Entry 4JV5 (X-ray diffraction, 3.16 A resolution); this record covers chains A and O of the 23 polymer chains in the assembly.

# Chain A
Molecule: 16S ribosomal RNA
From: Thermus thermophilus
Sequence (1517 nucleotides; each row starts with the number of its first residue; note: 44 numbers in that range are skipped by the numbering (no residue carries them; nothing is unmodelled there); a row labelled like 189A-189L holds insertion residues (189A, then the next letters in order)):
     5 UGGAGAGUUU GAUCCUGGCU CAGGGUGAAC GCUGGCGGCG UGCCUAAGAC AUGCAAGUCG
    65 UGCGGGCCG
    76 CGGGAUUUU
    88 ACUCCG
    96 UGGUCAGCGG CGGACGGGUG AGUAACGCGU GGGU
  129A G
   130 ACCUACCCGG AAGAGGGGGA CAACCCGGGG AAACUCGGGC UAAUCCCCCA UGUGGACCCG
189A-189L CCCCUUGGGGUG
   190 UGUCCAAAGG GCUUU
   216 GCCCGCUUCC GGAUGGGCCC GCGUCCCAUC AGCUAGUUGG UGGGGUAAUG GCCCACCAAG
   276 GCGACGACGG GUAGCCGGUC UGAGAGGAUG GCCGGCCACA GGGGCACUGA GACACGGGCC
   336 CCACUCCUAC GGGAGGCAGC AGUUAGGAAU CUUCCGCAAU GGGCGCAAGC CUGACGGAGC
   396 GACGCCGCUU GGAGGAAGAA GCCCUUCGGG GUGUAAACUC CUGA
   441 ACCCGGGACG AAACCCCC
   460 GA
   470 CGAGGGGA
   479 CUGACGGUAC CGGGGUAA
   498 UAGCGCCGGC CAACUCCGUG CCAGCAGCCG CGGUAAUACG GAGGGCGCGA GCGUUACCCG
   558 GAUUCACUGG GCGUAAAGGG CGUGUAGGCG GCCUGGGGCG UCCCAUGUGA AAGACCACGG
   618 CUCAACCGUG GGGGAGCGUG GGAUACGCUC AGGCUAGACG GUGGGAGAGG GUGGUGGAAU
   678 UCCCGGAGUA GCGGUGAAAU GCGCAGAUAC CGGGAGGAAC GCCGAUGGCG AAGGCAGCCA
   738 CCUGGUCCAC CCGUGACGCU GAGGCGCGAA AGCGUGGGGA GCAAACCGGA UUAGAUACCC
   798 GGGUAGUCCA CGCCCUAAAC GAUGCGCGCU AGGUCUCUGG GUCU
   848 CCUGGGGGCC GAAGCUAACG CGUUAAGCGC GCCGCCUGGG GAGUACGGCC GCAAGGCUGA
   908 AACUCAAAGG AAUUGACGGG GGCCCGCACA AGCGGUGGAG CAUGUGGUUU AAUUCGAAGC
   968 AACGCGAAGA ACCUUACCAG GCCUUGACAU GCUA
 1001A G
  1002 GGAACCCGGG UGAAAGCCUG GGGUGCCCC
1030A-1030D GCGA
  1031 GGGGAGCCCU AGCACAGGUG CUGCAUGGCC GUCGUCAGCU CGUGCCGUGA GGUGUUGGGU
  1091 UAAGUCCCGC AACGAGCGCA ACCCCCGCCG UUAGUUGCCA GCGGUUCGGC CGGGCACUCU
  1151 AACGGGACUG CCCGCG
  1168 AAAGCGGGAG GAAGGAGGGG ACGACGUCUG GUCAGCAUGG CCCUUACGGC CUGGGCGACA
  1228 CACGUGCUAC AAUGCCCACU ACAAAGCGAU GCCACCCGGC AACGGGGAGC UAAUCGCAAA
  1288 AAGGUGGGCC CAGUUCGGAU UGGGGUCUGC AACCCGACCC CAUGAAGCCG GAAUCGCUAG
  1348 UAAUCGCGGA UCAGCC
 1363A A
  1364 UGCCGCGGUG AAUACGUUCC CGGGCCUUGU ACACACCGCC CGUCACGCCA UGGGAGCGGG
  1424 CUCUACCCGA AGUCGCCGG
1442A-1442B GA
  1443 GCCUA
  1452 C
  1456 GGGCAGGCGC CGAGGGUAGG GCCCGUGACU GGGGCGAAGU CGUAACAAGG UAGCUGUACC
  1516 GGAAGGUGCG GCUGGAUCAC CUCCUUUCU
Disordered / not traced: 1534-1539
Sequence notes: conflict A80 (G131378 in 55771382)
Bound ions: Mg2+ site 1: C518, G530 (shared with 1 residue of chain L; 1 residue of chain X); Mg2+ site 2 near U560 (its only coordinating residue here); Mg2+ site 3 near C578 (its only coordinating residue here); Mg2+ site 4 near A768 (its only coordinating residue here); Mg2+ site 5: C866, G1079; Mg2+ site 6 near G903 (its only coordinating residue here); Mg2+ site 7 near G1224 (its only coordinating residue here)
From the paper describing this entry:
  - conformationally variable residues (side-chain flip): A1493

# Chain O
Molecule: 30S ribosomal protein S15
From: Thermus thermophilus
UniProt: Q5SJ76 (RS15_THET8); residues 2-89 here = UniProt positions 2-89
Sequence (88 residues; row label = number of the first residue in the row):
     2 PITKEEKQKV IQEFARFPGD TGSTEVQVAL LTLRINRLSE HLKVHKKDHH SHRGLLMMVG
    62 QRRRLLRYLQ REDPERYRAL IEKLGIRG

# Chain A / chain O interface
Pairs across the interface - 70 pairs, chain A then chain O:
  G579(A) - Arg54(O)  hydrogen bond to the phosphate
  U580(A) - Arg54(O)  salt bridge to the phosphate
  U580(A) - Leu57(O)  sugar contact
  U580(A) - Met58(O)  sugar contact
  G581(A) - Leu57(O)  phosphate contact
  G581(A) - Met58(O)  phosphate contact
  G581(A) - Gly61(O)  phosphate contact
  G581(A) - Arg64(O)  phosphate contact
  G581(A) - Arg65(O)  salt bridge to the phosphate
  U582(A) - Arg64(O)  salt bridge to the phosphate
  A583(A) - Arg68(O)  salt bridge to the phosphate
  C656(A) - Gln28(O)  hydrogen bond to the sugar
  C656(A) - Gln62(O)  sugar contact
  G657(A) - Thr22(O)  hydrogen bond to the base
  G657(A) - Gly23(O)  sugar contact
  G657(A) - Gln28(O)  sugar contact
  G658(A) - Lys8(O)  salt bridge to the phosphate
  G658(A) - Ile12(O)  phosphate contact
  G658(A) - Thr22(O)  sugar contact
  G658(A) - Leu31(O)  phosphate contact
  U659(A) - Lys8(O)  salt bridge to the phosphate
  U659(A) - Gln9(O)  hydrogen bond to the phosphate
  U659(A) - Ile12(O)  phosphate contact
  G660(A) - Lys5(O)  salt bridge to the phosphate
  G666(A) - His51(O)  sugar contact
  G666(A) - Ser52(O)  base contact
  G667(A) - His42(O)  hydrogen bond to the base
  G667(A) - Asp49(O)  hydrogen bond to the sugar
  G667(A) - His50(O)  sugar contact
  G667(A) - His51(O)  sugar contact
  G668(A) - His46(O)  sugar contact
  G668(A) - Lys48(O)  sugar contact
  G668(A) - Asp49(O)  sugar contact
  U669(A) - His46(O)  hydrogen bond to the sugar
  A728(A) - Arg54(O)  salt bridge to the phosphate
  A729(A) - His51(O)  base contact
  G730(A) - His51(O)  hydrogen bond to the base
  C739(A) - Pro2(O)  phosphate contact
  C739(A) - His42(O)  hydrogen bond to the sugar
  U740(A) - Pro2(O)  phosphate contact
  U740(A) - Leu39(O)  sugar contact
  U740(A) - His42(O)  hydrogen bond to the sugar
  U740(A) - Ser52(O)  hydrogen bond to the sugar
  G741(A) - Arg35(O)  salt bridge to the phosphate
  G741(A) - Leu39(O)  sugar contact
  G741(A) - His51(O)  sugar contact
  G741(A) - Ser52(O)  hydrogen bond to the sugar
  G741(A) - Gly55(O)  hydrogen bond to the sugar
  G742(A) - Arg35(O)  salt bridge to the phosphate
  G742(A) - Met58(O)  sugar contact
  G750(A) - Phe18(O)  phosphate contact
  G750(A) - Gly20(O)  sugar contact
  G750(A) - Asp21(O)  hydrogen bond to the sugar
  G750(A) - Thr22(O)  hydrogen bond to the sugar
  G750(A) - Gly23(O)  hydrogen bond to the base
  G750(A) - Gln28(O)  base contact
  U751(A) - Phe18(O)  phosphate contact
  U751(A) - Gly23(O)  sugar contact
  U751(A) - Ser24(O)  sugar contact
  U751(A) - Thr25(O)  sugar contact
  G752(A) - Tyr69(O)  hydrogen bond to the phosphate
  A753(A) - Tyr69(O)  hydrogen bond to the phosphate
  C754(A) - Arg65(O)  sugar contact
  C754(A) - Leu66(O)  sugar contact
  C754(A) - Tyr69(O)  sugar contact
  C754(A) - Arg72(O)  salt bridge to the phosphate
  G755(A) - Arg65(O)  salt bridge to the phosphate
  C764(A) - His50(O)  sugar contact
  C808(A) - Lys48(O)  phosphate contact
  G809(A) - Lys48(O)  salt bridge to the phosphate
Also at the interface, not in a pair above, chain A (33 interface residues in all): C749, G763, G765
Also at the interface, not in a pair above, chain O (39 interface residues in all): Arg38, His53, Met59, Arg77

# In short
Chain A and chain O form an interface of 33 and 39 residues respectively, with 18 hydrogen bonds and 13 salt
bridges. Polar contacts include G657(A)-Thr22(O), G667(A)-His42(O) and G730(A)-His51(O). The Mg2+ site 1 is
built by C518(A) and G530(A). C866(A) and G1079(A) coordinate Mg2+ site 5. The paper reports conformational
variability at A1493(A).
Here chain A is 16S ribosomal RNA and chain O is 30S ribosomal protein S15, both from Thermus thermophilus.
Entry 4JV5 (Crystal structures of pseudouridinilated stop codons with ASLs) was determined by X-ray
diffraction, deposited together with 4JYA and 4K0K.
